Entry 8INP (X-ray diffraction, 2.12 A resolution); this record covers chain A.

[Chain A]
Name: Bc7OUGT
From: Iris domestica
Amino-acid sequence (467 residues; numbered 1 to 467; the number before each row is that of its first residue):
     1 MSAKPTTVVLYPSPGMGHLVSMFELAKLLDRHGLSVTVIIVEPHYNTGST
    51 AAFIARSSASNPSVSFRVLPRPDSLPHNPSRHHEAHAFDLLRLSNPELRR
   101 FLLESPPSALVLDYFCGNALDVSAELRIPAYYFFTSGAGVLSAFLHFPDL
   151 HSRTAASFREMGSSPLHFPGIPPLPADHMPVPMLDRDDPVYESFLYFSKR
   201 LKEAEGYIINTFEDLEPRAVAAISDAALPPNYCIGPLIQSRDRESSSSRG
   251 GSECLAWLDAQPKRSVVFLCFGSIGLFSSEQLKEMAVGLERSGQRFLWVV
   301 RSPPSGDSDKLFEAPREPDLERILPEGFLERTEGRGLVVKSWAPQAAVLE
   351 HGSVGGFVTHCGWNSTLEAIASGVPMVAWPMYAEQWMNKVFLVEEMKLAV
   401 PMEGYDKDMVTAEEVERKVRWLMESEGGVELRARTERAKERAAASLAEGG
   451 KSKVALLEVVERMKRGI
Disordered / not traced: 1-4, 44-47, 73-81, 240-250, 306-317, 467
Small-molecule neighbours:
  - beta-D-glucopyranose (BGC): Gly17, His18, Ser21, Thr135, Ser136, Ala383, Glu384
  - UDP (uridine-5'-diphosphate): Cys270, Gly272, Ser273, Val299, Arg301, Ser341, Trp342, Ala343, Gln345, Ala346, His360, Gly362, Trp363, Asn364, Ser365, Glu368, Tyr382, Gln385
From the paper describing this entry:
  - binding site for UDP: Ser273, Trp342 to Gln385
  - mutagenesis - H18A, D113A, T135A, E384A: abolished catalytic activity on glycosylation
  - catalytic residues: His18, Asp113 (proposed by the authors, not directly observed)
  - mutagenesis - F144A, P180A, P182A, M183A: increased catalytic activity on glycosylation
  - mutagenesis - D113A, E384A: decreased catalytic activity on deglycosylation

[In short]
Bound to chain A: UDP and beta-D-glucopyranose. The paper reports catalytic residues His18 and Asp113; H18A,
D113A and T135A, among others, abolish catalytic activity on glycosylation; 8 substitutions were tested in
all.
Chain A is Bc7OUGT (Iris domestica); the structure, A reversible glycosyltransferase of tectorigenin -
Bc7OUGT, was determined by X-ray diffraction.
